5JTP - chains A and B of the 8 polymer chains in the assembly; structure by solution NMR.

# Chain A (and B)
Protein: Protein-export protein SecB
From: Escherichia coli O157:H7
Notes: chain B of this document is another copy of the same molecule, construct and numbering; everything in this record applies to it too
UniProtKB: P0AG88 (SECB_ECO57); residues 1-155 here = UniProt positions 1-155
Sequence (155 residues; each row starts with the number of its first residue):
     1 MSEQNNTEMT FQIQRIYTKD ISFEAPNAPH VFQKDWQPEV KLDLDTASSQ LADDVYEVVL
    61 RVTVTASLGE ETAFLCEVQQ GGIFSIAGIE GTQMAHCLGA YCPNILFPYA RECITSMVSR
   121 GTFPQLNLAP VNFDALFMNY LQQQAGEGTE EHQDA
From the paper describing this entry:
  - mutagenesis - V40A/L42A/L44A (40-fold): decreased binding to Alkaline phosphatase

# How chain A and chain B interact
Residue-residue contacts (55):
  Arg-15(A) / Phe-32(B)
  Arg-15(A) / Thr-122(B)
  Ile-16(A) / Thr-122(B)
  Tyr-17(A) / Ala-28(B)
  Tyr-17(A) / Pro-29(B)
  Tyr-17(A) / Phe-32(B)
  Tyr-17(A) / Arg-120(B)
  Tyr-17(A) / Gly-121(B)
  Tyr-17(A) / Thr-122(B)
  Thr-18(A) / Phe-23(B)
  Thr-18(A) / Met-117(B)
  Thr-18(A) / Arg-120(B)
  Thr-18(A) / Gly-121(B)
  Lys-19(A) / Phe-23(B)
  Lys-19(A) / Glu-24(B)
  Lys-19(A) / Ala-25(B)
  Lys-19(A) / Pro-29(B)
  Asp-20(A) / Phe-23(B)
  Asp-20(A) / Glu-24(B)
  Ile-21(A) / Ile-21(B)
  Ile-21(A) / Ser-22(B)
  Ile-21(A) / Phe-23(B)
  Ile-21(A) / Met-117(B)
  Ile-21(A) / Arg-120(B)
  Ser-22(A) / Ile-21(B)
  Phe-23(A) / Thr-18(B)
  Phe-23(A) / Lys-19(B)
  Phe-23(A) / Asp-20(B)
  Phe-23(A) / Ile-21(B)
  Glu-24(A) / Lys-19(B)
  Ala-25(A) / Lys-19(B)
  Ala-28(A) / Arg-15(B)
  Ala-28(A) / Tyr-17(B)
  Pro-29(A) / Tyr-17(B)
  Pro-29(A) / Leu-51(B)
  Phe-32(A) / Arg-15(B)
  Phe-32(A) / Ile-83(B)
  Gln-33(A) / Leu-51(B)
  Leu-51(A) / Pro-29(B)
  Leu-51(A) / His-30(B)
  Glu-57(A) / Pro-29(B)
  Glu-112(A) / Arg-120(B)
  Cys-113(A) / Arg-120(B)
  Ser-116(A) / Arg-120(B)
  Arg-120(A) / Tyr-17(B)
  Arg-120(A) / Thr-18(B)
  Arg-120(A) / Glu-112(B)
  Arg-120(A) / Cys-113(B)
  Arg-120(A) / Ser-116(B)
  Gly-121(A) / Arg-15(B)
  Gly-121(A) / Tyr-17(B)
  Gly-121(A) / Thr-18(B)
  Thr-122(A) / Arg-15(B)
  Thr-122(A) / Ile-16(B)
  Thr-122(A) / Tyr-17(B)
Interface residues without a listed pair, chain A (27 interface residues in all): Pro-26, Ile-83, Met-117, Phe-123
Interface residues without a listed pair, chain B (27 interface residues in all): Gln-14, Ala-52, Glu-57

# Overview
The chain A/chain B interface involves 27 residues from each chain. From the paper: V40A/L42A/L44A of chain A
reduce binding to Alkaline phosphatase.
Both chains are Protein-export protein SecB (Escherichia coli O157:H7). Entry 5JTP (The structure of chaperone
SecB in complex with unstructured proPhoA binding site e) was determined by solution NMR (same publication as
5JTL, 5JTM, 5JTN, 5JTO, 5JTQ and 5JTR).
